PDB entry 2Y5T | X-ray diffraction, 2.20 A resolution | chains E and F of the 5 polymer chains in the assembly

# Chain E
Name: C1
Notes: fragment: c1-epitope
Amino-acid sequence (34 residues; each row starts with the number of its first residue):
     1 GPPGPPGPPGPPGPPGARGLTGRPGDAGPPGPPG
Unresolved in the structure: 1-5, 32-34
Modified residues: P3, P6, P9, P12, P15, P24, P30, P33 (4-hydroxyproline; HYP)

# Chain F
Name: C1
Notes: fragment: c1-epitope
Amino-acid sequence (38 residues; row label = number of the first residue in the row):
     1 GPPGPPGPPGPPGPPGARGLTGRPGDAGPPGPPGKKYG
Unresolved in the structure: 1-5, 33-38
Modified residues: P3, P6, P9, P12, P15, P24, P30, P33 (4-hydroxyproline; HYP)

# Chain E / chain F interface
Residue-residue contacts - 48 pairs, chain E then chain F:
  P6(E) with P6(F); G7(F), hydrogen bond (backbone-backbone)
  G7(E) with G7(F); P8(F)
  P8(E) with G7(F); P8(F); P9(F); G10(F), hydrogen bond (backbone-backbone)
  P9(E) with G10(F)
  G10(E) with G10(F); P11(F)
  P11(E) with G10(F); P12(F); G13(F), hydrogen bond (backbone-backbone)
  P12(E) with G13(F)
  G13(E) with G13(F); P14(F)
  P14(E) with G13(F); P15(F); G16(F), hydrogen bond (backbone-backbone)
  G16(E) with G16(F); A17(F)
  A17(E) with A17(F); R18(F); G19(F), hydrogen bond (backbone-backbone)
  R18(E) with R18(F); G19(F)
  G19(E) with G19(F); L20(F)
  L20(E) with R18(F); T21(F); G22(F), hydrogen bond (backbone-backbone)
  T21(E) with T21(F)
  G22(E) with G22(F); R23(F)
  R23(E) with P24(F); G25(F), hydrogen bond (backbone-backbone)
  P24(E) with G25(F)
  G25(E) with G25(F); D26(F)
  D26(E) with A27(F); G28(F), hydrogen bond (backbone-backbone)
  G28(E) with G28(F); P29(F)
  P29(E) with P30(F); G31(F), hydrogen bond (backbone-backbone)
  G31(E) with G31(F); P32(F)
Also at the interface, not in a pair above, chain E (25 interface residues in all): P15, P30

# Overview
25 residues of chain E face 27 of chain F across their interface; the contacts include 9 hydrogen bonds. The
backbones hydrogen-bond at P6(E)-G7(F), P8(E)-G10(F) and P11(E)-G13(F).
Here chain E is C1 and chain F is C1. Entry 2Y5T (Crystal structure of the pathogenic autoantibody CIIC1 in
complex with the triple-helical C1 peptide) was determined by X-ray diffraction.
